PDB entry 7Q99 | X-ray diffraction, 2.55 A resolution | chains A and C of the 5 polymer chains in the assembly

# Chain A
Molecule: MHC class I antigen
Source organism: Homo sapiens
UniProt: A0A5B8RNS7 (A0A5B8RNS7_HUMAN); residues 1-276 here correspond to UniProt positions 25-300 (UniProt number = residue number + 24)
Chain sequence (276 residues; each row starts with the number of its first residue):
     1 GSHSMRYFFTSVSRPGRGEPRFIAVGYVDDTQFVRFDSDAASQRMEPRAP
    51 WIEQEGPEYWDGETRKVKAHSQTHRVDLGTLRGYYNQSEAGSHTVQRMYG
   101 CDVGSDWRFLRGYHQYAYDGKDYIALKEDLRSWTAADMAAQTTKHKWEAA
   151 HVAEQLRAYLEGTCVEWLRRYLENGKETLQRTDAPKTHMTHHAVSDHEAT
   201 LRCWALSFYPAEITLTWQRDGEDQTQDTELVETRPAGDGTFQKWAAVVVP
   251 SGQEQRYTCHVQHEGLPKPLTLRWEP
Cystine bridges: Cys101-Cys164, Cys203-Cys259

# Chain C
Molecule: Asn-leu-ser-ala-leu-gly-ile-phe-ser-thr
Chain sequence (10 residues; each row starts with the number of its first residue):
     1 NLSALGIFST

# Chain A / chain C interface
Residue-residue contacts - 48 pairs, chain A then chain C:
  Met5(A) with Asn1(C)
  Tyr7(A) with Asn1(C), hydrogen bond (side chain-backbone); Leu2(C), hydrophobic
  Phe9(A) with Leu2(C), hydrophobic
  Met45(A) with Leu2(C), hydrophobic
  Tyr59(A) with Asn1(C)
  Glu63(A) with Asn1(C), hydrogen bond; Leu2(C), hydrogen bond (side chain-backbone)
  Lys66(A) with Asn1(C), hydrogen bond; Leu2(C), hydrogen bond (side chain-backbone); Ser3(C)
  His70(A) with Leu2(C); Ser3(C), hydrogen bond (side chain-backbone); Ile7(C)
  Thr73(A) with Ile7(C); Phe8(C); Ser9(C)
  Val76(A) with Ser9(C)
  Asp77(A) with Ser9(C); Thr10(C), hydrogen bond (side chain-backbone)
  Thr80(A) with Thr10(C)
  Leu81(A) with Thr10(C)
  Tyr84(A) with Thr10(C), hydrogen bond (side chain-backbone)
  Tyr99(A) with Leu2(C); Ser3(C), hydrogen bond (side chain-backbone); Ile7(C), hydrophobic
  Tyr116(A) with Thr10(C)
  Tyr123(A) with Thr10(C)
  Thr143(A) with Thr10(C), hydrogen bond (side chain-backbone)
  Lys146(A) with Phe8(C); Ser9(C); Thr10(C)
  Trp147(A) with Phe8(C); Ser9(C), hydrogen bond (side chain-backbone)
  Ala150(A) with Phe8(C), hydrophobic
  Val152(A) with Gly6(C); Phe8(C), hydrophobic
  Gln155(A) with Leu5(C); Gly6(C), hydrogen bond (side chain-backbone)
  Leu156(A) with Leu5(C); Gly6(C)
  Ala158(A) with Leu5(C), hydrophobic
  Tyr159(A) with Asn1(C), hydrogen bond (side chain-backbone); Leu2(C); Ser3(C)
  Thr163(A) with Asn1(C)
  Trp167(A) with Asn1(C)
  Tyr171(A) with Asn1(C), hydrogen bond (side chain-backbone)
Also at the interface, not in a pair above, chain A (30 interface residues in all): Arg97
Also at the interface, not in a pair above, chain C (10 interface residues in all): Ala4

# Overview
30 residues of chain A and 10 residues of chain C are in contact, with 14 hydrogen bonds. Polar pairs include
Tyr7(A)-Asn1(C), Glu63(A)-Asn1(C) and Glu63(A)-Leu2(C).
Chain A is MHC class I antigen (Homo sapiens) and chain C is Asn-leu-ser-ala-leu-gly-ile-phe-ser-thr; the
structure, MHC Class I A02 Allele presenting NLSALGIFST, in complex with Mel5 TCR, was determined by X-ray
diffraction, deposited together with 7ZUC, 7Q98, 7Q9A and 7Q9B.
